PDB entry 7BLZ | electron microscopy, 3.10 A resolution | chains D and L of the 15 polymer chains in the assembly

Chain D:
Name: Photosystem I p700 chlorophyll A apoprotein A2
Source organism: Cyanidioschyzon merolae (strain 10D)
Reference sequence: Q85FY0 (Q85FY0_CYAM1); residues 2-139 here = UniProt positions 2-139
Amino-acid sequence (138 residues; row label = number of the first residue in the row):
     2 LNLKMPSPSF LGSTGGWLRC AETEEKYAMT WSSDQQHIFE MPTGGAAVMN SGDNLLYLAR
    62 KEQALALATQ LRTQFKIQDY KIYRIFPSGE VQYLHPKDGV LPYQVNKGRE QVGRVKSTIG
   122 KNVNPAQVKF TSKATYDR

Chain L:
Name: Photosystem I reaction center subunit XI
Source organism: Cyanidioschyzon merolae (strain 10D)
Reference sequence: Q85FP8 (PSAL_CYAM1); numbering as in UniProt (aligned over 3-138)
Amino-acid sequence (136 residues; each row starts with the number of its first residue):
     3 DYIKPYNNDP FVGHLATPIN SSSLTRAYLS QLPIYRRGVS PFLRGLEIGM AHGYFLIGPF
    63 VQLGPLRNTD IKYLAGLLSA IGLIVILTLG MLLYGAVSFT NDSQDLESVD GWRQLASGFL
   123 LGAVGGAGFA YLLLTL
Ion coordination: chlorophyll a Mg near E49 (its only coordinating residue here)
Residues lining bound ligands:
  - beta-carotene (BCR), molecule 1: L48, M52, A53, Y56, F57, L123, G124, G127, G128, F131
  - beta-carotene (BCR), molecule 2: I50, H54, L89, G92, M93, Y96, F121
  - beta-carotene (BCR), molecule 3: F62, S81, G84, L85, I88
  - chlorophyll a (CLA), molecule 1: Y4, P20, I21, S24, L26, T27
  - chlorophyll a (CLA), molecule 2: I5, L17, T19, P20
  - chlorophyll a (CLA), molecule 3: H16, L17, T19, I21, N22, L26, T27, Y30, L31
  - chlorophyll a (CLA), molecule 4: I21, Y30, L31, L34, P35, I36, E49, I50, A53, H54, F57
  - chlorophyll a (CLA), molecule 5: Y30, S32, Q33, L34, R38, E49, M52, A53
  - chlorophyll a (CLA), molecule 6: H54, L58, L85, L89, Y96, V99, S100
  - chlorophyll a (CLA), molecule 7: Y56, F57, I59, G60, P61, V63, Q64, L65, A132, L135, L136
  - chlorophyll a (CLA), molecule 8: L58, P61, F62, L65, G66, P67, R69, L85
  - chlorophyll a (CLA), molecule 9: F62, P67, L68, A77, L80, S81, I83, G84, V87
  - chlorophyll a (CLA), molecule 10: I88, L89, L91, G92, L95
  - phosphatidylethanolamine (PTY): Q64, K74, Y75, L136
  - Phosphatidylinositol (T7X): Q64, L65, R69, N70

How chain D and chain L interact:
Residue-residue contacts (23; chain D residue first):
  S8(D) - F13(L)
  P9(D) - F13(L)
  F11(D) - P12(L)
  F11(D) - F13(L)  hydrophobic
  L12(D) - L17(L)
  G13(D) - P7(L)
  G13(D) - F13(L)
  G13(D) - L17(L)
  S14(D) - V14(L)
  S14(D) - H16(L)
  S14(D) - L17(L)
  T15(D) - G15(L)
  T15(D) - L17(L)
  G17(D) - F13(L)
  G17(D) - V14(L)
  G17(D) - G15(L)
  W18(D) - F13(L)  hydrogen bond (side chain-backbone)
  W18(D) - V14(L)  hydrophobic
  W18(D) - G15(L)  hydrogen bond (backbone-backbone)
  M42(D) - F13(L)  hydrophobic
  L56(D) - F13(L)
  L57(D) - F13(L)  hydrophobic
  Y58(D) - F13(L)
Also at the interface, not in a pair above, chain D (15 interface residues in all): G16, L19
Also at the interface, not in a pair above, chain L (8 interface residues in all): D11

In short:
15 residues of chain D face 8 of chain L across their interface; the contacts include 2 hydrogen bonds. Polar
pairs include W18(D)-F13(L) and W18(D)-G15(L). Bound to chain L: 10 copies of chlorophyll a,
Phosphatidylinositol, 3 copies of beta-carotene and phosphatidylethanolamine.
Here chain D is Photosystem I p700 chlorophyll A apoprotein A2 and chain L is Photosystem I reaction center
subunit XI, both from Cyanidioschyzon merolae (strain 10D). Entry 7BLZ (Red alga C.merolae Photosystem I) was
determined by electron microscopy.
